7ATI - chains A and B; structure by X-ray diffraction, 1.51 A resolution.

Chain A (and B):
Name: Chlorite dismutase
Source organism: Cyanothece sp. (strain PCC 7425 / ATCC 29141)
Notes: chain B of this document is another copy of the same molecule, construct and numbering; everything in this record applies to it too
Reference sequence: B8HNS6 (B8HNS6_CYAP4); residues 2-182 here = UniProt positions 2-182
Sequence (188 residues; row label = number of the first residue in the row; numbers below 1 keep their minus sign (Gly-5 is residue -5)):
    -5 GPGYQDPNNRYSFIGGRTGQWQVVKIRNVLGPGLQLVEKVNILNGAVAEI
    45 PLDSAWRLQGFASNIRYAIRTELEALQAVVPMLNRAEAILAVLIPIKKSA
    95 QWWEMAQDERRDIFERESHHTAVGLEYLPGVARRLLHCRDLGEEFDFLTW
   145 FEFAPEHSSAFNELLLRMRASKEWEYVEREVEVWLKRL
Disordered / not traced: -5 to 0
Differences from the reference sequence: expression tag (-5 to 1); engineered mutation Val74 (Gln in B8HNS6)
Ion coordination: heme Fe near His114 (its only coordinating residue here)
Residues lining bound ligands: heme (HEM): Asn58, Ile59, Arg60, Tyr61, Ala62, Leu70, Ile88, Ile90, Lys92, Trp96, Phe108, His114, Thr115, Gly118, Leu119, Leu122, Val125, Arg127, Leu129, Phe141, Thr143, Phe145, Phe155, Leu158, Leu159, Met162, Arg163, Glu167, Trp168, Glu174
What the authors report for this chain:
  - heme coordination: His114
  - conformationally variable residues (side-chain flip): Arg127
  - mutagenesis - Q74V (Tm 38.3 degC): decreased stability
  - mutagenesis - Q74V: decreased catalytic activity

Interface between chain A and chain B:
Pairs across the interface (41):
  Asn3(A) with Asp134(B), hydrogen bond (side chain-backbone)
  Phe55(A) with Asp134(B)
  Ser57(A) with Asp134(B), hydrogen bond
  Asn58(A) with Trp97(B)
  Ile59(A) with Gln101(B); Arg104(B), hydrogen bond (backbone-side chain)
  Arg60(A) with Arg60(B); Gln101(B); Asp134(B), salt bridge
  Tyr61(A) with Gln101(B)
  Ala62(A) with Ala100(B); Gln101(B), hydrogen bond (backbone-backbone)
  Ile63(A) with Ala100(B); Asp102(B)
  Arg64(A) with Glu98(B), salt bridge; Met99(B); Ala100(B); Asp102(B), hydrogen bond (backbone-side chain); Glu103(B), salt bridge
  Leu67(A) with Ala100(B), hydrophobic
  Trp97(A) with Asn58(B)
  Glu98(A) with Arg64(B), hydrogen bond (backbone-side chain)
  Met99(A) with Arg64(B)
  Ala100(A) with Ala62(B); Ile63(B); Arg64(B); Leu67(B), hydrophobic
  Gln101(A) with Ile59(B); Arg60(B); Tyr61(B); Ala62(B), hydrogen bond (backbone-backbone); Gln101(B)
  Asp102(A) with Ile63(B); Arg64(B), hydrogen bond (side chain-backbone)
  Glu103(A) with Arg64(B), salt bridge
  Arg104(A) with Asn58(B); Ile59(B), hydrogen bond (side chain-backbone)
  Asp134(A) with Asn3(B), hydrogen bond (backbone-side chain); Phe55(B); Ser57(B), hydrogen bond; Arg60(B), salt bridge
Also at the interface, not in a pair above, chain A (23 interface residues in all): Ala56, Arg133, Leu135
Also at the interface, not in a pair above, chain B (23 interface residues in all): Ala56, Arg133, Leu135

Summary:
The chain A/chain B interface involves 23 residues from each chain, with 11 hydrogen bonds and 5 salt bridges.
Polar pairs include Arg60(A)-Asp134(B), Arg64(A)-Glu98(B) and Arg64(A)-Glu103(B). Bound to chain A: heme. From
the paper: Q74V of chain A reduces stability; heme coordination by His114(A).
Chain A and chain B are both Chlorite dismutase (Cyanothece sp. (strain PCC 7425 / ATCC 29141)); the
structure, Crystal structure of dimeric chlorite dismutase variant Q74V (CCld Q74V) from Cyanothece sp.
PCC7425, was determined by X-ray diffraction (same publication as 7ASB).
